Entry 6KDK (X-ray diffraction, 2.56 A resolution); this record covers chains A and B of the 3 polymer chains in the assembly.

Chain A:
Name: HIV-1 reverse transcriptase p66 subunit
From: Human immunodeficiency virus 1
Reference sequence: D3XFN5 (D3XFN5_9HIV1); residues 1-555 here correspond to UniProt positions 100-654 (UniProt number = residue number + 99)
Amino-acid sequence (557 residues; each row starts with the number of its first residue; numbers below 1 keep their minus sign (Met-1 is residue -1)):
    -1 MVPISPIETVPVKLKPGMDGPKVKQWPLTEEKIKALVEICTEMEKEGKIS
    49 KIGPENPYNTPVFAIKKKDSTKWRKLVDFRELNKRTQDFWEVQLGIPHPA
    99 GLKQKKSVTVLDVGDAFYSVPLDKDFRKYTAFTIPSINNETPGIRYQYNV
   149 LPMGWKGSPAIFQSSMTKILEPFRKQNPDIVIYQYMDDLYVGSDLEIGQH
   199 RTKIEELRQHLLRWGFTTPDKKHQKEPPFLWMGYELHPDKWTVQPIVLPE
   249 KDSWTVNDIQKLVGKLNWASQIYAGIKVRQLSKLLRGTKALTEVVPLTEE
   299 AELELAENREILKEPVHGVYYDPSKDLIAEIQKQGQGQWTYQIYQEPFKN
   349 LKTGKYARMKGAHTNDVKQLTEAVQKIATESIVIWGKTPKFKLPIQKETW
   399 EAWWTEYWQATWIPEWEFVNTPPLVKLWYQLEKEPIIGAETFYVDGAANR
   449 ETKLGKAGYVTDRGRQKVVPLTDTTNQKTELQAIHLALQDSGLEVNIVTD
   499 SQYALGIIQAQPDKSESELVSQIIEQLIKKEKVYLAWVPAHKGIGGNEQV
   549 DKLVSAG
Not modelled in the structure: -1 to 0, 554-555
Construct notes: expression tag (-1 to 0); engineered mutation Phe115 (Tyr214 in D3XFN5), Tyr116 (Phe215 in D3XFN5), Met151 (Gln250 in D3XFN5), Ser162 (Cys261 in D3XFN5), Ser280 (Cys379 in D3XFN5)
Metal / ion sites: Mg2+: Asp110, Val111, Asp185 (together with 2'-deoxycytidine-5'-triphosphate)
Ligand contacts: 2'-deoxycytidine-5'-triphosphate (DCP): Lys65, Asp67, Arg72, Asp110, Val111, Gly112, Asp113, Ala114, Phe115, Met151, Met184, Asp185, Lys220
From the paper describing this entry:
  - Mg2+ coordination: Asp110, Val111, Asp185
  - binding site for 2'-deoxycytidine-5'-triphosphate: Met184
  - mutagenesis - Q182G: abolished growth

Chain B:
Name: HIV-1 RT p51 subunit
From: Human immunodeficiency virus type 1
Reference sequence: P12497 (POL_HV1N5); residues 1-428 here correspond to UniProt positions 588-1015 (UniProt number = residue number + 587)
Amino-acid sequence (444 residues; numbered -15 to 428; the number before each row is that of its first residue; numbers below 1 keep their minus sign (Met-15 is residue -15)):
   -15 MAHHHHHHALEVLFQGPISPIETVPVKLKPGMDGPKVKQWPLTEEKIKAL
    35 VEICTEMEKEGKISKIGPENPYNTPVFAIKKKDSTKWRKLVDFRELNKRT
    85 QDFWEVQLGIPHPAGLKQKKSVTVLDVGDAYFSVPLDKDFRKYTAFTIPS
   135 INNETPGIRYQYNVLPQGWKGSPAIFQSSMTKILEPFRKQNPDIVIYQYM
   185 DDLYVGSDLEIGQHRTKIEELRQHLLRWGFTTPDKKHQKEPPFLWMGYEL
   235 HPDKWTVQPIVLPEKDSWTVNDIQKLVGKLNWASQIYAGIKVRQLSKLLR
   285 GTKALTEVVPLTEEAELELAENREILKEPVHGVYYDPSKDLIAEIQKQGQ
   335 GQWTYQIYQEPFKNLKTGKYARMKGAHTNDVKQLTEAVQKIATESIVIWG
   385 KTPKFKLPIQKETWEAWWTEYWQATWIPEWEFVNTPPLVKLWYQ
Not modelled in the structure: -15 to 4, 214-230, 428
Construct notes: expression tag (-15 to 0); engineered mutation Ser162 (Cys749 in P12497), Ser280 (Cys867 in P12497)
UniProt features mapped onto this chain:
  - region: Phe227 to His235 (RT 'primer grip')
  - motif: Trp398 to Trp414 (Tryptophan repeat motif)
  - binding site (Mg(2+)): Asp110, Asp185, Asp186
  - site (Essential for RT p66/p51 heterodimerization): Trp401, Trp414

How chain A and chain B interact:
Contacting residue pairs - 112 pairs, chain A then chain B:
  Val8(A) - Glu53(B)
  Pro9(A) - Glu53(B)
  Gln85(A) - Glu53(B)  hydrogen bond (side chain-backbone)
  Asp86(A) - Lys20(B)  salt bridge
  Asp86(A) - Pro55(B)
  Phe87(A) - Pro52(B)
  Phe87(A) - Glu53(B)
  Trp88(A) - Lys20(B)
  Trp88(A) - Val21(B)
  Trp88(A) - Lys22(B)
  Trp88(A) - Pro52(B)  hydrogen bond (backbone-backbone)
  Trp88(A) - Asn54(B)
  Trp88(A) - Pro55(B)
  Trp88(A) - Asn57(B)
  Trp88(A) - Thr131(B)
  Trp88(A) - Arg143(B)
  Val90(A) - Pro140(B)
  Val90(A) - Gly141(B)  hydrogen bond (backbone-backbone)
  Val90(A) - Arg143(B)
  Leu92(A) - Pro133(B)  hydrophobic
  Leu92(A) - Asn137(B)
  Gly93(A) - Asn137(B)  hydrogen bond (backbone-side chain)
  Ile94(A) - Asn137(B)
  Pro95(A) - Asn136(B)
  Pro95(A) - Asn137(B)
  His96(A) - Asn136(B)  hydrogen bond (backbone-side chain)
  Gly99(A) - Asn136(B)
  Ala158(A) - Pro52(B)  hydrophobic
  Ser162(A) - Pro52(B)
  Thr165(A) - Pro140(B)
  Glu169(A) - Lys49(B)  salt bridge
  Arg172(A) - Thr139(B)
  Val179(A) - Glu138(B)
  Ile180(A) - Glu138(B)
  Tyr181(A) - Asn136(B)  hydrogen bond
  Tyr181(A) - Glu138(B)
  Gln182(A) - Glu138(B)  hydrogen bond (backbone-backbone)
  Gln182(A) - Pro140(B)
  Arg356(A) - Glu396(B)  salt bridge
  Lys358(A) - Gln394(B)
  Lys358(A) - Glu396(B)  salt bridge
  Gln373(A) - Glu396(B)
  Gln373(A) - Thr397(B)  hydrogen bond
  Gln373(A) - Ala400(B)
  Ala376(A) - Trp401(B)  hydrophobic
  Ile380(A) - Pro25(B)  hydrophobic
  Ile380(A) - Leu26(B)
  Ile380(A) - Thr27(B)
  Val381(A) - Pro25(B)  hydrophobic
  Val381(A) - Ile135(B)
  Val381(A) - Asn136(B)  hydrogen bond (backbone-backbone)
  Val381(A) - Asn137(B)
  Ile382(A) - Ile135(B)
  Ile382(A) - Asn136(B)
  Gly384(A) - Thr27(B)
  Gly384(A) - Glu28(B)  hydrogen bond (backbone-backbone)
  Trp402(A) - Lys331(B)  hydrogen bond (backbone-side chain)
  Trp402(A) - His361(B)
  Trp402(A) - Asp364(B)
  Tyr405(A) - Lys331(B)  hydrogen bond (backbone-side chain)
  Tyr405(A) - Asn418(B)
  Trp406(A) - Lys331(B)
  Trp406(A) - Asn418(B)
  Trp406(A) - Thr419(B)
  Trp406(A) - Pro420(B)  hydrophobic
  Trp406(A) - Pro421(B)
  Gln407(A) - Lys331(B)
  Gln407(A) - Pro392(B)
  Gln407(A) - Ile393(B)
  Gln407(A) - Gln394(B)  hydrogen bond
  Gln407(A) - Val417(B)  hydrogen bond (side chain-backbone)
  Gln407(A) - Asn418(B)
  Ala408(A) - Trp337(B)  hydrophobic
  Ala408(A) - Asp364(B)
  Ala408(A) - Pro392(B)  hydrogen bond (backbone-backbone)
  Ala408(A) - Ile393(B)
  Thr409(A) - Asp364(B)  hydrogen bond (backbone-side chain)
  Trp410(A) - Asn363(B)
  Trp410(A) - Val365(B)  hydrophobic
  Trp410(A) - Trp401(B)  hydrophobic
  Trp410(A) - Tyr405(B)
  Pro412(A) - Trp401(B)  hydrophobic
  Pro433(A) - Asn255(B)
  Thr439(A) - Ala288(B)
  Thr439(A) - Leu289(B)  hydrogen bond (side chain-backbone)
  Tyr441(A) - Gln258(B)
  Tyr441(A) - Thr286(B)
  Tyr441(A) - Lys287(B)  hydrogen bond (side chain-backbone)
  Tyr441(A) - Leu289(B)
  Val458(A) - Thr286(B)
  Thr459(A) - Thr286(B)
  Asp460(A) - Thr286(B)
  Asp460(A) - Lys287(B)
  Asp460(A) - Ala288(B)
  Asn494(A) - Leu289(B)
  Val496(A) - Gln258(B)
  Val496(A) - Leu289(B)  hydrophobic
  Gln500(A) - Leu422(B)
  Gly504(A) - Pro420(B)
  Gln507(A) - Pro421(B)
  Tyr532(A) - Asn255(B)  hydrogen bond
  Tyr532(A) - Leu289(B)  hydrophobic
  Trp535(A) - Val423(B)  hydrophobic
  Val536(A) - Gln258(B)
  Pro537(A) - Asn265(B)
  Lys540(A) - Asn265(B)
  Gly541(A) - Lys281(B)
  Gly543(A) - Leu283(B)  hydrogen bond (backbone-backbone)
  Gly543(A) - Gly285(B)
  Gly544(A) - Gly285(B)  hydrogen bond (backbone-backbone)
  Gln547(A) - Gly285(B)
  Gln547(A) - Thr286(B)  hydrogen bond
Also at the interface, not in a pair above, chain A (70 interface residues in all): Gln91, Leu100, Ile159, Gln161, Thr377, Trp383, Thr386, Ile434, Ile435, Leu503, Ala534, Ile542
Also at the interface, not in a pair above, chain B (64 interface residues in all): Gly51, Tyr56, Val254, Lys259, Gly262, Ser280, Arg284, Thr290, Thr362, Leu368

Summary:
70 residues of chain A and 64 residues of chain B are in contact, with 22 hydrogen bonds and 4 salt bridges.
Among the polar pairs are Asp86(A)-Lys20(B), Glu169(A)-Lys49(B) and Arg356(A)-Glu396(B). Ligands of chain A:
2'-deoxycytidine-5'-triphosphate. The paper reports a binding site for 2'-deoxycytidine-5'-triphosphate at
Met184(A); Q182G of chain A abolishes growth.
Here chain A is HIV-1 reverse transcriptase p66 subunit (Human immunodeficiency virus 1) and chain B is HIV-1
RT p51 subunit (Human immunodeficiency virus type 1). Entry 6KDK (HIV-1 reverse transcriptase with
Q151M/Y115F/F116Y:DNA:dCTP ternary complex) was determined by X-ray diffraction (same publication as 6KDJ,
6KDM, 6KDN and 6KDO).
